PDB entry 3ZUW | X-ray diffraction, 2.31 A resolution | chains L and M of the 3 polymer chains in the assembly

== Chain L ==
Name: Reaction center protein L chain
Source organism: Rhodobacter sphaeroides
UniProtKB: P0C0Y8 (RCEL_RHOSH); residues 1-281 here correspond to UniProt positions 2-282 (UniProt number = residue number + 1)
Sequence (281 residues; each row starts with the number of its first residue):
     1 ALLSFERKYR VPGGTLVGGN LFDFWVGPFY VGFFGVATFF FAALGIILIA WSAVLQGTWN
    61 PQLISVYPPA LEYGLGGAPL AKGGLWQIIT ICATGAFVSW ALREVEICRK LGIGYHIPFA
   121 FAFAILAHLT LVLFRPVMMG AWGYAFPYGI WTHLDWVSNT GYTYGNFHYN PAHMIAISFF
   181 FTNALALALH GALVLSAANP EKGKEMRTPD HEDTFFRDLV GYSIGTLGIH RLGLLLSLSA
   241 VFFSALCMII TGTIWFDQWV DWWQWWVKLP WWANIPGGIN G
Construct notes: engineered mutation His128 (Tyr129 in P0C0Y8)
Metal / ion sites: bacteriochlorophyll a Mg site 1 near His153 (its only coordinating residue here); bacteriochlorophyll a Mg site 2 near His173 (its only coordinating residue here); Fe ion: His190, His230 (shared with His219(M), Glu234(M), His266(M) of chain M)
Small-molecule neighbours:
  - bacteriochlorophyll a (BCL), molecule 1: Ile46, Ile49, Phe97, His128, Leu131, Phe146, Ile150, Trp151, His153, Leu154, Trp156, Val157
  - bacteriochlorophyll a (BCL), molecule 2: Phe97, Phe121, Ala124, Ile125, Ala127, His128, Leu131, Trp156, Val157, Ser158, Thr160, Gly161, Tyr162, Asn166, Phe167, His168, His173, Ala176, Ile177, Phe180, Phe181, Val241, Ser244, Ala245, Cys247, Met248
  - bacteriochlorophyll a (BCL), molecule 3: Val157, Tyr162, His168, Phe181
  - bacteriochlorophyll a (BCL), molecule 4: His168, Met174, Ile177, Ser178, Phe181, Thr182, Leu185
  - bacteriopheophytin a (BPH), molecule 1: Thr38, Phe41, Ala42, Ile49, Ile89, Cys92, Ala93, Ala96, Phe97, Trp100, Glu104, Ile117, Ala120, Phe121, Phe123, Ala124, His128, Phe146, Tyr148, Gly149, Ile150, His153, Phe180, Ser237, Leu238, Val241
  - bacteriopheophytin a (BPH), molecule 2: Phe181, Ala184, Leu185, Ala188, Leu189, Phe216, Leu219, Val220
  - ubiquinone-10 (U10), molecule 1: Val26, Phe29, Tyr30, Val31, Gly35, Thr38, Phe39, Trp100, Arg103
  - ubiquinone-10 (U10), molecule 2: Met174, Ile175, Ser178, Phe179, Thr182, Ala186, Leu189, His190, Leu193, Val194, Glu212, Asp213, Phe216, Tyr222, Ser223, Ile224, Gly225, Thr226, Ile229, Leu232, Trp263

== Chain M ==
Name: Reaction center protein M chain
Source organism: Rhodobacter sphaeroides
UniProtKB: P0C0Y9 (RCEM_RHOSH); residues 1-307 here correspond to UniProt positions 2-308 (UniProt number = residue number + 1)
Sequence (307 residues; row label = number of the first residue in the row):
     1 AEYQNIFSQV QVRGPADLGM TEDVNLANRS GVGPFSTLLG WFGNAQLGPI YLGSLGVLSL
    61 FSGLMWFFTI GIWFWYQAGW NPAVFLRDLF FFSLEPPAPE YGLSFAAPLK EGGLWLIASF
   121 FMFVAVWSWW GRTYLRAQAL GMGKHTAWAF LSAIWLWMVL GFIRPILMGS WSEAVPYGIF
   181 SHLDWTNNFS LVHGNLFYNP FHGLSIAFLY GSALLFAMHG ATILAVSRFG GERELEQIAD
   241 RGTAAERAAL FWRWTMGFNA TMEGIHRWAI WMAVLVTLTG GIGILLSGTV VDNWYVWGQN
   301 HGMAPLN
Not modelled in the structure: 303-307
Metal / ion sites: bacteriochlorophyll a Mg site 1 near His182 (its only coordinating residue here); bacteriochlorophyll a Mg site 2 near His202 (its only coordinating residue here); Fe ion: His219, Glu234, His266 (shared with His190(L), His230(L) of chain L)
Small-molecule neighbours:
  - bacteriochlorophyll a (BCL), molecule 1: Trp66, Phe67, Met122, Trp157, Leu160, Val175, Ile179, His182, Leu183, Trp185, Thr186
  - bacteriochlorophyll a (BCL), molecule 2: Trp66, Met122, Val126, Phe150, Ala153, Ile154, Leu156, Trp157, Leu160, Trp185, Thr186, Asn187, Phe189, Ser190, Asn195, Leu196, Phe197, His202, Ser205, Ile206, Leu209, Tyr210, Val276, Thr277, Gly280, Gly281, Ile284
  - bacteriochlorophyll a (BCL), molecule 3: Thr186, Phe197, Leu209, Tyr210
  - bacteriochlorophyll a (BCL), molecule 4: Phe197, Gly203, Ile206, Ala207, Tyr210, Gly211, Leu214
  - bacteriopheophytin a (BPH), molecule 1: Ser59, Leu60, Gly63, Leu64, Trp66, Phe67, Phe68, Ala125, Val126, Trp129, Thr133, Thr146, Ala149, Phe150, Ala153, Ala273, Val274, Thr277
  - bacteriopheophytin a (BPH), molecule 2: Tyr210, Ala213, Leu214, Ala217, Met218, Trp252, Thr255, Met256
  - speroidenone (SPN): Trp66, Phe67, Phe68, Ile70, Gly71, Phe74, Trp75, Phe85, Leu89, Phe105, Trp115, Leu116, Ser119, Phe120, Met122, Phe123, Trp157, Met158, Leu160, Gly161, Phe162, Trp171, Val175, Tyr177, Gly178, Ile179, His182
  - ubiquinone-10 (U10): Leu214, Leu215, Met218, His219, Thr222, Ile223, Ala245, Ala248, Ala249, Trp252, Met256, Phe258, Asn259, Ala260, Thr261, Met262, Ile265, Trp268, Met272
Swiss-Prot annotation at these positions:
  - binding site ((7R,8Z)-bacteriochlorophyll b): His182, His202
  - binding site (Fe cation): His219, Glu234, His266
  - binding site (a ubiquinone): Trp252

== Chain L / chain M interface ==
Residue-residue contacts (219; chain L residue first):
  Ala1(L) with Arg253(M), hydrogen bond (backbone-side chain)
  Leu2(L) with Arg253(M)
  Leu3(L) with Leu250(M), hydrophobic; Arg253(M); Asn259(M)
  Phe5(L) with Arg241(M); Glu246(M); Leu250(M), hydrophobic
  Glu6(L) with Leu250(M); Arg253(M), salt bridge; Trp254(M), hydrogen bond
  Lys8(L) with Glu246(M), salt bridge
  Tyr9(L) with Thr243(M), hydrogen bond; Glu246(M), hydrogen bond; Arg247(M); Leu250(M), hydrophobic; Trp254(M)
  Arg10(L) with Arg253(M); Trp254(M)
  Trp25(L) with Trp254(M)
  Pro28(L) with Arg253(M); Trp254(M); Gly257(M)
  Phe29(L) with Trp254(M); Thr255(M); Met256(M); Gly257(M)
  Tyr30(L) with Trp254(M), hydrogen bond (backbone-backbone)
  Trp100(L) with Thr255(M)
  Arg103(L) with Trp254(M), hydrogen bond (side chain-backbone); Thr255(M), hydrogen bond (side chain-backbone)
  Glu104(L) with Phe251(M); Thr255(M)
  Ile107(L) with Phe251(M), hydrophobic; Trp254(M), hydrophobic; Thr255(M)
  Cys108(L) with Phe251(M), hydrophobic
  Lys110(L) with Trp254(M)
  Leu111(L) with Arg247(M), hydrogen bond (backbone-side chain); Leu250(M); Phe251(M); Trp254(M), hydrophobic
  Gly112(L) with Arg228(M), hydrogen bond (backbone-side chain); Phe229(M)
  Ile113(L) with Ala225(M); Val226(M), hydrophobic; Arg228(M); Phe229(M), hydrophobic; Arg247(M); Phe251(M), hydrophobic
  Gly114(L) with Ala225(M), hydrogen bond (backbone-backbone); Arg228(M)
  Tyr115(L) with Glu2(M)
  His116(L) with Gln4(M), hydrogen bond (side chain-backbone); Ala221(M); Leu224(M); Ala225(M)
  Ile117(L) with Ala221(M); Thr222(M); Phe251(M), hydrophobic; Trp252(M), hydrophobic
  Trp151(L) with Phe197(M)
  Leu154(L) with Phe197(M)
  Asp155(L) with Tyr198(M), hydrogen bond
  Val157(L) with Phe197(M), hydrophobic
  Ser158(L) with Phe197(M)
  Tyr162(L) with Asn187(M), hydrogen bond; Leu191(M)
  Asn166(L) with Leu183(M); Asn187(M)
  His168(L) with Leu183(M), hydrogen bond (side chain-backbone); Thr186(M); Asn187(M)
  Tyr169(L) with Phe180(M); Asp184(M), hydrogen bond
  Met174(L) with Phe180(M), hydrophobic; Leu183(M), hydrophobic
  Phe180(L) with Leu209(M); Ala213(M), hydrophobic
  Asn183(L) with Ser212(M), hydrogen bond (side chain-backbone); Ala213(M); Phe216(M)
  Ala184(L) with Ala273(M)
  Ala186(L) with Phe216(M)
  Leu187(L) with Ser212(M); Phe216(M); Ala269(M), hydrophobic
  Ala188(L) with Ala273(M)
  His190(L) with His219(M); Glu234(M), salt bridge; His266(M), hydrogen bond
  Gly191(L) with His266(M)
  Ala192(L) with His145(M); Thr146(M); Ile270(M), hydrophobic
  Val194(L) with Glu234(M); Leu235(M); His266(M)
  Leu195(L) with His145(M); Glu263(M); His266(M); Arg267(M); Ile270(M), hydrophobic
  Ser196(L) with Met142(M); Gly143(M), hydrogen bond (backbone-backbone); His145(M)
  Ala197(L) with Met142(M), hydrophobic; Leu235(M), hydrophobic
  Ala198(L) with Leu235(M), hydrophobic
  Asn199(L) with Gly143(M); His145(M); Glu263(M), hydrogen bond; Arg267(M), hydrogen bond
  Pro200(L) with Gly141(M); Gly143(M)
  Glu201(L) with Gln138(M); Gly141(M), hydrogen bond (backbone-backbone); Met142(M); Lys144(M), salt bridge
  Lys204(L) with Gly141(M)
  Met206(L) with Leu235(M); Ala239(M), hydrophobic
  Arg207(L) with Glu22(M), salt bridge; Leu140(M), hydrogen bond (side chain-backbone); Gly141(M); Met142(M); Leu235(M)
  Thr208(L) with Leu235(M)
  Pro209(L) with Leu235(M)
  Asp210(L) with Met20(M)
  His211(L) with Met20(M); Glu22(M), salt bridge; Met142(M)
  Glu212(L) with Leu235(M)
  Asp213(L) with Asn44(M), hydrogen bond
  Thr214(L) with Gly19(M); Met20(M), hydrogen bond (side chain-backbone); Arg29(M); Leu140(M)
  Phe215(L) with Thr133(M); Ala137(M); Leu140(M), hydrophobic; Met142(M), hydrophobic; Thr146(M)
  Arg217(L) with Asn44(M); Gln46(M); Gly48(M); Pro49(M); Ile50(M)
  Asp218(L) with Val24(M); Arg29(M), salt bridge; Ile50(M); Tyr51(M), hydrogen bond (backbone-backbone); Arg132(M), hydrogen bond (backbone-side chain)
  Leu219(L) with Trp129(M); Arg132(M), hydrogen bond (backbone-side chain)
  Val220(L) with Ile50(M); Trp129(M), hydrophobic
  Gly221(L) with Leu47(M); Gly48(M), hydrogen bond (backbone-backbone); Ile50(M)
  Tyr222(L) with Leu39(M), hydrophobic; Asn44(M), hydrogen bond (side chain-backbone); Gln46(M); Leu47(M), hydrophobic
  Ser223(L) with Asn44(M), hydrogen bond (backbone-side chain)
  Ile224(L) with Gly43(M); Asn44(M), hydrogen bond (backbone-backbone)
  Gly225(L) with Asn44(M)
  Thr226(L) with Glu232(M)
  Leu227(L) with Asn5(M); Leu224(M), hydrophobic; Glu232(M)
  Gly228(L) with Phe42(M)
  Ile229(L) with Phe216(M)
  His230(L) with His219(M), hydrogen bond; Gly220(M); Ile223(M); Glu234(M), salt bridge
  Arg231(L) with Tyr3(M); Asn5(M), hydrogen bond (side chain-backbone); Ile6(M), hydrogen bond (side chain-backbone); Phe7(M); Ser8(M), hydrogen bond; Trp41(M); Phe42(M), hydrogen bond (side chain-backbone)
  Leu232(L) with Phe42(M)
  Gly233(L) with Phe216(M)
  Leu234(L) with Ala217(M)
  Leu235(L) with Phe42(M), hydrophobic
  Ser237(L) with Ala213(M), hydrogen bond (side chain-backbone); Phe216(M); Ala217(M)
  Trp263(L) with Phe180(M), hydrophobic
  Trp266(L) with Leu86(M), hydrogen bond (side chain-backbone); Arg87(M), hydrogen bond (side chain-backbone)
  Val267(L) with Arg87(M); Phe91(M), hydrophobic
  Trp272(L) with Ala83(M); Leu86(M), hydrophobic; Arg87(M), hydrogen bond (backbone-side chain)
  Ala273(L) with Arg87(M)
  Ile275(L) with Asn81(M); Ala83(M), hydrophobic; Val84(M), hydrophobic; Arg87(M), hydrogen bond (backbone-side chain)
  Pro276(L) with Val84(M)
  Gly277(L) with Val84(M); Arg87(M), hydrogen bond (backbone-side chain)
  Gly278(L) with Gln77(M), hydrogen bond (backbone-backbone); Val84(M); Asp88(M)
  Ile279(L) with Asp88(M), hydrogen bond (backbone-side chain); Phe91(M), hydrophobic; Phe92(M), hydrophobic
  Asn280(L) with Arg87(M); Asp88(M), hydrogen bond (backbone-side chain); Phe91(M)
  Gly281(L) with Arg87(M)
Also at the interface, not in a pair above, chain L (102 interface residues in all): Ser4, Gln62, Ala120, Phe181, Leu189, Leu193, Leu238
Also at the interface, not in a pair above, chain M (101 interface residues in all): Asp17, Ala78, Phe90, Arg136, Ala149, Asn195, Met218, Ile238, Ala249, Met272, Gly302

== Summary ==
102 residues of chain L face 101 of chain M across their interface; the contacts include 45 hydrogen bonds and
8 salt bridges. Polar pairs include Glu6(L)-Arg253(M), Lys8(L)-Glu246(M) and His190(L)-Glu234(M).
Chain L is Reaction center protein L chain and chain M is Reaction center protein M chain, both from
Rhodobacter sphaeroides; the structure, Photosynthetic Reaction Centre Mutant with TYR L128 replaced with HIS,
was determined by X-ray diffraction together with 3ZUM from the same study.
